9E2Z - chains 2 and 6 of the 13 polymer chains in the assembly; structure by electron microscopy, 2.60 A resolution.

# Chain 2
Name: DNA replication licensing factor MCM2
Source organism: Homo sapiens
Notes: EC 3.6.4.12
Reference sequence: P49736 (MCM2_HUMAN); residues 1-904 here = UniProt positions 1-904
Sequence (904 residues; each row starts with the number of its first residue):
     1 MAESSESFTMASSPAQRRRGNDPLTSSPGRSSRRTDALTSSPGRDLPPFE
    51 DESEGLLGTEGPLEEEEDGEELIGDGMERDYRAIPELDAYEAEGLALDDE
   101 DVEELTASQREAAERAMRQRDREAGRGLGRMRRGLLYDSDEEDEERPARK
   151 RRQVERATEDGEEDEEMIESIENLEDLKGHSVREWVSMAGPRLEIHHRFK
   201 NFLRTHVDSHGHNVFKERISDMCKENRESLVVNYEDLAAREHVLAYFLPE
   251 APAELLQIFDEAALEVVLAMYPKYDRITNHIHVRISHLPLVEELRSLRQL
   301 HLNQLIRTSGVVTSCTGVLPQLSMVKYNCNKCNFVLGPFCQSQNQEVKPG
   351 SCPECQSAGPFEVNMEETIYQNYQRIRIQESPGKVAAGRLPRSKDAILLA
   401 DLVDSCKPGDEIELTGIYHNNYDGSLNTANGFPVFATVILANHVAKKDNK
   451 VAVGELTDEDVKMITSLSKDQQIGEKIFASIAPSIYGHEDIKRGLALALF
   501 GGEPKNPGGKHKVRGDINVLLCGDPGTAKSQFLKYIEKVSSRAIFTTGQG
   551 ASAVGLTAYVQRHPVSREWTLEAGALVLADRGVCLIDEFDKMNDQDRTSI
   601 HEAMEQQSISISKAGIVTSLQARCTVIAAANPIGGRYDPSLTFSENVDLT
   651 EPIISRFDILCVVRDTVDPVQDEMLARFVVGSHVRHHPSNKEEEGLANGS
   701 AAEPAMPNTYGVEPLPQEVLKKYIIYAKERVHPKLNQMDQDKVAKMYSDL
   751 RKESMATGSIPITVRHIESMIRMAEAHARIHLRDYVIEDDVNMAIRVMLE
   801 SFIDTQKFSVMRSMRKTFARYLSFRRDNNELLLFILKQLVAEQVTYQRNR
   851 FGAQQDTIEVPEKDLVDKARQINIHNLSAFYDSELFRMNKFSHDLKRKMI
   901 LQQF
Unresolved in the structure: 1-172, 329-333, 350-361, 691-708, 824-904
Ion coordination: Mg2+: Ser-530 (together with ADP)
Small-molecule neighbours:
  - ADP (adenosine-5'-diphosphate): Ser-484, Ile-485, Tyr-486, His-488, Asp-524, Pro-525, Gly-526, Thr-527, Ala-528, Lys-529, Ser-530, Gln-531, Leu-675, Val-679
  - ATP (adenosine-5'-triphosphate): His-511, Glu-605, Gln-606, Pro-652, Arg-656, Val-764, Arg-765, Glu-768
Swiss-Prot annotation at these positions:
  - zinc finger: Cys-329 to Cys-355 (C4-type)
  - motif: Ser-655 to Asp-658 (Arginine finger)
  - binding site (ADP): Ser-530, Gln-531
  - modified residue: Ala-2 (N-acetylalanine), Ser-12 (Phosphoserine), Ser-13 (Phosphoserine), Thr-25 (Phosphothreonine), Ser-26 (Phosphoserine), Ser-27 (Phosphoserine), Ser-32 (Phosphoserine), Thr-39 (Phosphothreonine), Ser-40 (Phosphoserine), Ser-41 (Phosphoserine), Ser-53 (Phosphoserine), Thr-59 (Phosphothreonine), Ser-108 (Phosphoserine), Tyr-137 (Phosphotyrosine), Ser-139 (Phosphoserine), Lys-216 (N6-acetyllysine), Ser-381 (Phosphoserine), Ser-484 (Phosphoserine)
  - cross-link: Lys-178 (Glycyl lysine isopeptide (Lys-Gly) (interchain with G-Cter in SUMO2))
  - natural variant: Arg-44 (R44C: In DFNA70)
  - mutagenesis: Ser-27 (S27A: Impairs ATPase activity of the MCM-2-7 complex and reduces phosphorylation by the CDC7-DBF4 complex; when associated with A-41 and A-139), Ser-41 (S41A: Impairs ATPase activity of the MCM-2-7 complex and reduces phosphorylation by the CDC7-DBF4 complex; when associated with A-27 and A-139), Tyr-81 to Tyr-90 (Loss of interaction with DNAJC9), Ser-108 (S108A: Reduces phosphorylation by ATR), Ser-139 (S139A: Impairs ATPase activity of the MCM-2-7 complex and reduces phosphorylation by the CDC7-DBF4 complex; when associated with A-27 and A-41)

# Chain 6
Name: DNA replication licensing factor MCM6
Source organism: Homo sapiens
Notes: EC 3.6.4.12
Reference sequence: Q14566 (MCM6_HUMAN); residues 1-821 here = UniProt positions 1-821
Sequence (821 residues; each row starts with the number of its first residue):
     1 MDLAAAAEPGAGSQHLEVRDEVAEKCQKLFLDFLEEFQSSDGEIKYLQLA
    51 EELIRPERNTLVVSFVDLEQFNQQLSTTIQEEFYRVYPYLCRALKTFVKD
   101 RKEIPLAKDFYVAFQDLPTRHKIRELTSSRIGLLTRISGQVVRTHPVHPE
   151 LVSGTFLCLDCQTVIRDVEQQFKYTQPNICRNPVCANRRRFLLDTNKSRF
   201 VDFQKVRIQETQAELPRGSIPRSLEVILRAEAVESAQAGDKCDFTGTLIV
   251 VPDVSKLSTPGARAETNSRVSGVDGYETEGIRGLRALGVRDLSYRLVFLA
   301 CCVAPTNPRFGGKELRDEEQTAESIKNQMTVKEWEKVFEMSQDKNLYHNL
   351 CTSLFPTIHGNDEVKRGVLLMLFGGVPKTTGEGTSLRGDINVCIVGDPST
   401 AKSQFLKHVEEFSPRAVYTSGKASSAAGLTAAVVRDEESHEFVIEAGALM
   451 LADNGVCCIDEFDKMDVRDQVAIHEAMEQQTISITKAGVKATLNARTSIL
   501 AAANPISGHYDRSKSLKQNINLSAPIMSRFDLFFILVDECNEVTDYAIAR
   551 RIVDLHSRIEESIDRVYSLDDIRRYLLFARQFKPKISKESEDFIVEQYKH
   601 LRQRDGSGVTKSSWRITVRQLESMIRLSEAMARMHCCDEVQPKHVKEAFR
   651 LLNKSIIRVETPDVNLDQEEEIQMEVDEGAGGINGHADSPAPVNGINGYN
   701 EDINQESAPKASLRLGFSEYCRISNLIVLHLRKVEEEEDESALKRSELVN
   751 WYLKEIESEIDSEEELINKKRIIEKVIHRLTHYDHVLIELTQAGLKGSTE
   801 GSESYEEDPYLVVNPNYLLED
Unresolved in the structure: 1-16, 267-278, 309-318, 606-612, 663-821
Ion coordination: Zn2+: Cys-158, Cys-161, Cys-180, Cys-185; Mg2+: Ser-403 (together with ATP)
Small-molecule neighbours:
  - ADP (adenosine-5'-diphosphate): Leu-386, Glu-478, Gln-479, Arg-529, Val-618, Arg-619, Glu-622
  - ATP (adenosine-5'-triphosphate): Thr-357, Ile-358, His-359, Asn-361, Asp-397, Pro-398, Ser-399, Thr-400, Ala-401, Lys-402, Ser-403, Gln-404, Glu-461, Ile-548, Ile-552
Swiss-Prot annotation at these positions:
  - motif: Ser-528 to Asp-531 (Arginine finger)
  - binding site (ATP): His-359, Ser-399, Thr-400, Ala-401, Lys-402, Ser-403, Asn-504
  - binding site (ADP): Arg-619, Glu-622
  - modified residue: Met-1 (N-acetylmethionine), Ser-13 (Phosphoserine), Ser-219 (Phosphoserine), Ser-271 (Phosphoserine), Thr-278 (Phosphothreonine), Lys-643 (N6-acetyllysine), Ser-689 (Phosphoserine), Ser-762 (Phosphoserine), Thr-791 (Phosphothreonine)
  - natural variant: Pro-149 (P149S: Found in a patient with mild developmental delay and autism spectrum disorder; uncertain significance), Cys-158 (C158Y: Found in patients with microcephaly, developmental delay, typical facial characteristics, endocrine disorders, feeding difficulties and urogenital anomalies; uncertain significance), Asp-202 (D202G: Found in a patient with intra-uterine growth restriction, developmental delay and autism spectrum disorder; uncertain significance), Gly-239 (G239S: Found in a patient with endocrine disorders, developmental regression, autism spectrum disorder and epilepsy; uncertain significance)
  - mutagenesis: Glu-757 (E757A/D: Impairs interaction with CTD1), Glu-763 (E763A/D: Impairs interaction with CTD1), Leu-766 (L766A: Impairs interaction with CTD1)

# How chain 2 and chain 6 interact
Contacting residue pairs (125; chain 2 residue first):
  Arg-183(2) with Asn-196(6)
  Arg-295(2) with Glu-234(6), salt bridge
  Arg-298(2) with Asp-202(6); Val-233(6); Glu-234(6)
  Gln-299(2) with Phe-200(6); Asp-202(6), hydrogen bond (backbone-side chain)
  Leu-300(2) with Pro-56(6)
  Gly-383(2) with Thr-492(6); Asn-494(6), hydrogen bond (backbone-side chain)
  Ala-387(2) with Met-450(6); Leu-451(6)
  Gly-388(2) with Ala-446(6)
  Arg-389(2) with Gln-237(6); Ala-238(6), hydrogen bond (side chain-backbone)
  Leu-390(2) with Arg-143(6)
  Arg-392(2) with Thr-144(6), hydrogen bond; His-145(6), hydrogen bond (side chain-backbone); Pro-146(6); Gln-204(6); Glu-234(6), salt bridge
  Asn-420(2) with Phe-200(6)
  Tyr-422(2) with Tyr-174(6), hydrophobic; Ala-262(6)
  Gly-424(2) with Glu-265(6)
  Ser-425(2) with Glu-265(6)
  Asn-427(2) with Phe-172(6); Lys-173(6); Tyr-174(6); Val-254(6)
  Thr-428(2) with Ser-255(6); Glu-265(6), hydrogen bond
  Ala-429(2) with Lys-205(6)
  Asn-430(2) with Lys-205(6)
  Gly-431(2) with Phe-172(6); Val-251(6)
  Phe-432(2) with Glu-150(6); Phe-172(6), hydrophobic; Phe-203(6), hydrophobic; Arg-229(6)
  Pro-433(2) with Glu-150(6); Leu-151(6), hydrogen bond (backbone-backbone)
  Val-434(2) with His-148(6); Pro-149(6); Glu-150(6); Phe-203(6), hydrophobic
  Phe-435(2) with Pro-149(6), hydrogen bond (backbone-backbone); Leu-193(6), hydrophobic; Phe-200(6), hydrophobic
  Thr-437(2) with Pro-149(6)
  Ala-482(2) with Glu-382(6)
  Pro-483(2) with Glu-382(6)
  Ser-484(2) with Thr-380(6); Glu-382(6), hydrogen bond
  Asp-524(2) with Arg-615(6), salt bridge
  Pro-525(2) with Thr-617(6)
  Gly-526(2) with Arg-619(6)
  Ser-530(2) with Gln-479(6)
  Gln-531(2) with Thr-384(6); Ser-385(6); Gln-479(6)
  Lys-534(2) with Glu-475(6), salt bridge; Gln-479(6); Thr-481(6)
  Tyr-535(2) with Glu-382(6); Thr-384(6)
  Lys-538(2) with Glu-382(6); Gly-383(6)
  Ile-544(2) with Lys-490(6)
  Phe-545(2) with Glu-475(6); Ser-483(6)
  Thr-546(2) with Thr-485(6), hydrogen bond
  Thr-547(2) with Glu-475(6), hydrogen bond; Ser-483(6)
  Gln-549(2) with Val-467(6); Val-471(6); Lys-486(6)
  Gly-550(2) with Ser-483(6); Ile-484(6); Thr-485(6), hydrogen bond (backbone-backbone); Lys-486(6)
  Ala-551(2) with Thr-485(6)
  Ser-552(2) with Thr-485(6), hydrogen bond (backbone-backbone); Lys-486(6)
  Gly-555(2) with Thr-485(6); Lys-486(6)
  Tyr-559(2) with Gly-488(6)
  Gln-561(2) with His-440(6), hydrogen bond (side chain-backbone); Glu-441(6)
  Arg-562(2) with His-440(6)
  His-563(2) with His-440(6)
  Pro-564(2) with Glu-438(6); His-440(6)
  Lys-591(2) with Val-471(6); His-474(6)
  Gly-634(2) with Ser-613(6)
  Arg-636(2) with Arg-615(6)
  Asp-665(2) with Arg-602(6), salt bridge; Arg-615(6), hydrogen bond (backbone-side chain)
  Thr-666(2) with Arg-602(6)
  Val-667(2) with Arg-602(6)
  Asp-672(2) with Arg-602(6), salt bridge
  Glu-673(2) with Val-595(6); Lys-599(6)
  Leu-675(2) with Val-618(6), hydrophobic
  Ala-676(2) with Tyr-598(6), hydrophobic; Leu-621(6), hydrophobic
  Arg-677(2) with Lys-588(6); Glu-591(6), salt bridge; Asp-592(6), salt bridge; Val-595(6)
  Val-679(2) with Leu-621(6), hydrophobic
  Val-680(2) with Glu-591(6)
  His-683(2) with Lys-378(6); Leu-386(6); Glu-622(6), salt bridge
  His-686(2) with Lys-378(6); Thr-379(6); Thr-380(6); Gly-381(6), hydrogen bond (side chain-backbone)
  His-687(2) with Lys-583(6), hydrogen bond (side chain-backbone); Pro-584(6); Lys-585(6)
  Pro-688(2) with Lys-378(6)
  Ser-689(2) with Lys-585(6)
Other interface residues (no listed pair), chain 2 (81 interface residues in all): Leu-302, Asn-303, Pro-382, Leu-426, Gly-548, Val-554, Leu-556, Ala-575, Glu-588, Gly-681, Ser-682, Val-684, Gln-717
Other interface residues (no listed pair), chain 6 (94 interface residues in all): Val-147, Gln-170, Thr-195, Val-201, Ile-227, Asp-240, Ile-249, Arg-295, Val-376, Pro-377, Ser-439, Arg-468, Ala-487, Ala-491, Leu-493, Ile-586, Ile-594, Ile-616, Ile-625

# Overview
Chain 2 and chain 6 form an interface of 81 and 94 residues respectively; the contacts include 17 hydrogen
bonds and 9 salt bridges. Among the polar pairs are Arg-295(2)/Glu-234(6), Arg-392(2)/Glu-234(6) and
Asp-524(2)/Arg-615(6). ADP is bound between chain 2 and chain 6.
Here chain 2 is DNA replication licensing factor MCM2 and chain 6 is DNA replication licensing factor MCM6,
both from Homo sapiens. Entry 9E2Z (Cryo-EM structure of human CMG helicase stalled at G4-containing DNA
template) was determined by electron microscopy, deposited together with 9E2W, 9E2Y and 9E2X.
